PDB entry 6DAQ | X-ray diffraction, 2.00 A resolution | chains B and C of the 4 polymer chains in the assembly

Chain B:
Molecule: PhdJ
From: Mycobacterium vanbaalenii
UniProtKB: Q6H2K0 (Q6H2K0_MYCVN); residue numbers follow UniProt; this construct covers 1-334
Amino-acid sequence (334 residues; each row starts with the number of its first residue):
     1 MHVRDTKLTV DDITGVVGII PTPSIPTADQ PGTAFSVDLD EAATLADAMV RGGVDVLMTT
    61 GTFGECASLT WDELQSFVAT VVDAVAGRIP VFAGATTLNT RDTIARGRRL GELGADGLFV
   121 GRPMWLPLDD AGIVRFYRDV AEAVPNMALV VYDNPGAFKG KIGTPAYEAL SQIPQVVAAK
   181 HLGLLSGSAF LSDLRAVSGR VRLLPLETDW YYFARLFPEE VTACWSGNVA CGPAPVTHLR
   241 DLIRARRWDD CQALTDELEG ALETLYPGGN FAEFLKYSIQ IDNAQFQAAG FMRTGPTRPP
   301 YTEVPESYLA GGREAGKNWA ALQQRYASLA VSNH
Unresolved in the structure: 1-4, 328-334
Modified residues: Lys180 ((2S)-2-amino-6-[(1-hydroxy-1-oxo-propan-2-ylidene)amino]hexanoic acid; KPI)

Chain C:
Molecule: PhdJ
From: Mycobacterium vanbaalenii
UniProtKB: Q6H2K0 (Q6H2K0_MYCVN); numbering as in UniProt (aligned over 1-334)
Amino-acid sequence (334 residues; row label = number of the first residue in the row):
     1 MHVRDTKLTV DDITGVVGII PTPSIPTADQ PGTAFSVDLD EAATLADAMV RGGVDVLMTT
    61 GTFGECASLT WDELQSFVAT VVDAVAGRIP VFAGATTLNT RDTIARGRRL GELGADGLFV
   121 GRPMWLPLDD AGIVRFYRDV AEAVPNMALV VYDNPGAFKG KIGTPAYEAL SQIPQVVAAK
   181 HLGLLSGSAF LSDLRAVSGR VRLLPLETDW YYFARLFPEE VTACWSGNVA CGPAPVTHLR
   241 DLIRARRWDD CQALTDELEG ALETLYPGGN FAEFLKYSIQ IDNAQFQAAG FMRTGPTRPP
   301 YTEVPESYLA GGREAGKNWA ALQQRYASLA VSNH
Unresolved in the structure: 1-4, 328-334
Modified residues: Lys180 ((E)-N~6~-[(2E)-1-carboxy-3-(2-carboxyphenyl)prop-2-en-1-ylidene]-L-lysine; 9KP)
What the authors report for this chain:
  - catalytic residues: Tyr152 (proposed by the authors, not directly observed)
  - catalytic residues: Asn154
  - specificity-determining residues: Ser278, Asp282
  - mutagenesis - S278N (22-fold), D282E: decreased catalytic activity

How chain B and chain C interact:
Pairs across the interface (20; chain B residue first):
  Leu184(B) with Leu184(C), hydrophobic; Gly187(C); Ser188(C), hydrogen bond (backbone-backbone); Leu191(C), hydrophobic
  Gly187(B) with Leu184(C)
  Ser188(B) with Leu184(C), hydrogen bond (backbone-backbone)
  Leu191(B) with Leu184(C), hydrophobic; Tyr212(C), hydrophobic
  Arg195(B) with Tyr212(C), hydrogen bond
  Tyr212(B) with Leu191(C), hydrophobic; Leu216(C), hydrophobic; Phe217(C), hydrophobic
  Arg215(B) with Arg215(C); Leu216(C); Arg246(C)
  Leu216(B) with Tyr212(C), hydrophobic; Arg215(C)
  Phe217(B) with Tyr212(C), hydrophobic; Gln252(C)
  Gln252(B) with Phe217(C)
Other interface residues (no listed pair), chain B (13 interface residues in all): Leu185, Tyr211, Asp256
Other interface residues (no listed pair), chain C (12 interface residues in all): Arg195, Tyr211

In short:
13 residues of chain B and 12 residues of chain C are in contact, with 3 hydrogen bonds. Polar contacts
include Arg195(B)-Tyr212(C), Leu184(B)-Ser188(C) and Ser188(B)-Leu184(C). From the paper: catalytic residues
Tyr152(C) and Asn154(C); S278N and D282E of chain C reduce catalytic activity.
Chain B is PhdJ and chain C is PhdJ, both from Mycobacterium vanbaalenii; the structure, PhdJ bound to
substrate intermediate, was determined by X-ray diffraction, deposited together with 6DAO and 6DAN.
